PDB entry 8JQ4 | X-ray diffraction, 1.61 A resolution | chains A and C of the 4 polymer chains in the assembly

== Chain A (and C) ==
Molecule: L-rhamnose isomerase
Source organism: Lacticaseibacillus rhamnosus
Notes: chain C of this document is another copy of the same molecule, construct and numbering; everything in this record applies to it too
Amino-acid sequence (434 residues; each row starts with the number of its first residue):
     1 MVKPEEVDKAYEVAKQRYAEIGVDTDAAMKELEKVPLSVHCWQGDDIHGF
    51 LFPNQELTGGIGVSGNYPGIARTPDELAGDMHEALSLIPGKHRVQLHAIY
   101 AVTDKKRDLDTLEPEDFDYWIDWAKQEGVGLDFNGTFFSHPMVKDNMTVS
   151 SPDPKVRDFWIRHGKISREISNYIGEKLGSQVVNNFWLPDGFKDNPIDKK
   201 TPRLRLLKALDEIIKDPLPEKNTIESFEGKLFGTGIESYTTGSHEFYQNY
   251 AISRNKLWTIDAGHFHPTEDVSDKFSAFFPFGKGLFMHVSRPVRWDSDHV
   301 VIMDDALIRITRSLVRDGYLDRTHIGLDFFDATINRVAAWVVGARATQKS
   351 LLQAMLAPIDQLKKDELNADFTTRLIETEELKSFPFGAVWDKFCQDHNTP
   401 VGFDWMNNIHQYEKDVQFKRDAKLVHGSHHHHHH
Not modelled in the structure: 53-64, 421-434 (chain C: 54-64, 421-434)
Bound ions: Mn2+ site 1: Glu228, Asp261, His288, Asp328 (together with beta-L-rhamnopyranose); Mn2+ site 2: His264, Asp296, Asp298
Ligand contacts:
  - alpha-L-rhamnopyranose (RAM): Asp118, Ile121, Asp122, Tyr173, Lys177
  - beta-L-rhamnopyranose (RM4): Trp42, Ile47, His97, Asn134, Phe138, Asn185, Trp187, Glu228, Lys230, Asp261, His264, His288, Asp296, Asp328, Phe330
Reported in the primary citation:
  - binding site for beta-L-rhamnopyranose: Trp42, Ile47, His97, Phe138, Trp187, Phe330
  - catalytic residues: Asp328 (proposed by the authors, not directly observed)

== Interface between chain A and chain C ==
Residue-residue contacts (95):
  Asp145(A) with Ala369(C)
  Pro152(A) with Leu367(C)
  Phe192(A) with Glu366(C); Phe371(C), hydrophobic; Arg374(C)
  Asp194(A) with Arg374(C)
  Asn195(A) with Arg374(C), hydrogen bond (backbone-side chain)
  Pro196(A) with Arg316(C), hydrogen bond (backbone-side chain); Glu366(C); Arg374(C)
  Ile197(A) with Arg316(C); Lys363(C); Glu366(C), hydrogen bond (backbone-side chain); Arg374(C); Thr378(C)
  Asp198(A) with Asp317(C); Lys363(C); Glu366(C), hydrogen bond (backbone-side chain)
  Lys199(A) with Ser272(C), hydrogen bond; Asp273(C); Ser276(C), hydrogen bond (backbone-side chain); Ser313(C), hydrogen bond; Asp317(C), hydrogen bond (backbone-side chain)
  Lys200(A) with Ser276(C); Asp317(C), hydrogen bond (side chain-backbone); Tyr319(C)
  Arg203(A) with Asp273(C), salt bridge; Ser276(C), hydrogen bond; Ala277(C)
  Arg205(A) with Leu367(C)
  Leu207(A) with Phe281(C), hydrophobic
  Ser243(A) with Ala277(C)
  Glu245(A) with Gln248(C); Lys274(C), salt bridge; Ala277(C)
  Phe246(A) with Ala277(C); Phe281(C)
  Gln248(A) with Glu245(C); Asn249(C), hydrogen bond
  Asn249(A) with Gln248(C), hydrogen bond; Asn249(C); Ile252(C); Ala277(C), hydrogen bond (side chain-backbone); Phe281(C)
  Tyr250(A) with Phe281(C)
  Ile252(A) with Asn249(C)
  Ser253(A) with Phe281(C)
  Arg254(A) with Phe281(C)
  His266(A) with His266(C); Thr268(C); Glu269(C), salt bridge
  Pro267(A) with Thr268(C)
  Thr268(A) with His266(C); Pro267(C)
  Glu269(A) with His266(C), salt bridge
  Ser272(A) with Lys199(C), hydrogen bond
  Asp273(A) with Lys199(C); Arg203(C), salt bridge
  Lys274(A) with Glu245(C), salt bridge
  Ser276(A) with Lys199(C), hydrogen bond (side chain-backbone); Lys200(C); Arg203(C), hydrogen bond
  Ala277(A) with Arg203(C); Ser243(C); Glu245(C); Phe246(C); Asn249(C), hydrogen bond (backbone-side chain)
  Phe281(A) with Leu207(C), hydrophobic; Phe246(C); Asn249(C); Tyr250(C); Arg254(C)
  Arg312(A) with Asn195(C)
  Ser313(A) with Lys199(C), hydrogen bond
  Arg316(A) with Pro196(C), hydrogen bond (side chain-backbone); Ile197(C)
  Asp317(A) with Asp198(C); Lys199(C), hydrogen bond (side chain-backbone); Lys200(C), hydrogen bond (backbone-side chain)
  Tyr319(A) with Lys200(C)
  Lys363(A) with Ile197(C); Asp198(C)
  Glu366(A) with Phe192(C); Pro196(C); Ile197(C), hydrogen bond (side chain-backbone); Asp198(C), hydrogen bond (side chain-backbone)
  Leu367(A) with Pro152(C), hydrophobic; Arg205(C)
  Ala369(A) with Asp145(C)
  Phe371(A) with Phe192(C), hydrophobic
  Arg374(A) with Phe192(C); Asp194(C); Asn195(C), hydrogen bond (side chain-backbone); Ile197(C)
  Thr378(A) with Ile197(C)
Interface residues without a listed pair, chain A (53 interface residues in all): Leu204, Tyr239, Asp270, Phe278, Pro280, Arg309, Ile359, Leu362, Leu375
Interface residues without a listed pair, chain C (53 interface residues in all): Leu204, Tyr239, Ser253, Asp270, Phe278, Pro280, Arg309, Arg312, Ile359, Leu362, Leu375

== Summary ==
Chain A and chain C each contribute 53 residues to their interface, with 24 hydrogen bonds and 6 salt bridges.
Among the polar pairs are Arg203(A)-Asp273(C), Glu245(A)-Lys274(C) and His266(A)-Glu269(C). Ligands of chain
A: beta-L-rhamnopyranose and alpha-L-rhamnopyranose. The paper reports the catalytic residue Asp328(A); a
binding site for beta-L-rhamnopyranose at Trp42(A), Ile47(A) and His97(A) among others.
Chain A and chain C are both L-rhamnose isomerase (Lacticaseibacillus rhamnosus); the structure, Crystal
structure of Lactobacillus rhamnosus L-rhamnose isomerase in complex with L-rhamnose, was determined by X-ray
diffraction, deposited together with 8JQ3, 8JQ5 and 8JQ6.
